4EAG - chains A and C of the 3 polymer chains in the assembly; structure by X-ray diffraction, 2.70 A resolution.

== Chain A ==
Molecule: EG:132E8.2 protein
Source organism: Drosophila melanogaster
Notes: EC 2.7.11.-, 2.7.11.16
UniProtKB: O18645 (O18645_DROME); numbering as in UniProt (aligned over 458-582)
Amino-acid sequence (130 residues; each row starts with the number of its first residue):
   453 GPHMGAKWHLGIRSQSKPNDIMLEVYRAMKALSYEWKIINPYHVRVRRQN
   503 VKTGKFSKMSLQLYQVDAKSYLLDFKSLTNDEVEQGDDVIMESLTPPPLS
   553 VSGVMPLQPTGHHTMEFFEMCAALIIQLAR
Unresolved in the structure: 453-457, 532-558
Construct notes: expression tag (453-457)

== Chain C ==
Molecule: 5'-AMP-activated protein kinase subunit gamma-1
Source organism: Rattus norvegicus
UniProtKB: P80385 (AAKG1_RAT); residues 1-330 here = UniProt positions 1-330
Amino-acid sequence (330 residues; numbered 1 to 330; the number before each row is that of its first residue):
     1 MESVAAESAPAPENEHSQETPESNSSVYTTFMKSHRCYDLIPTSSKLVVF
    51 DTSLQVKKAFFALVTNGVRAAPLWDSKKQSFVGMLTITDFINILHRYYKS
   101 ALVQIYELEEHKIETWREVYLQDSFKPLVCISPNASLFDAVSSLIRNKIH
   151 RLPVIDPESGNTLYILTHKRILKFLKLFITEFPKPEFMSKSLEELQIGTY
   201 ANIAMVRTTTPVYVALGIFVQHRVSALPVVDEKGRVVDIYSKFDVINLAA
   251 EKTYNNLDVSVTKALQHRSHYFEGVLKCYLHETLEAIINRLVEAEVHRLV
   301 VVDEHDVVKGIVSLSDILQALVLTGGEKKP
Unresolved in the structure: 1-25, 251-255, 269-273, 325-330
Small-molecule neighbours:
  - ATP (adenosine-5'-triphosphate), molecule 1: Met84, Thr86, Ile87, Thr88, Asp89, Gln122, Lys126, Pro127, Leu128, Val129, Lys148, Ile149, His150, Arg151, Leu152, Pro153, Ser225, Lys242, Phe243
  - ATP, molecule 2: His150, His168, Gly198, Thr199, Asn202, Ile203, Ala204, Val224, Ser225, Ala226, Leu227, Pro228, His297, Arg298, Ile311, Ser313, Leu314, Ser315, Asp316
  - tris(hydroxyethyl)aminomethane (TAM): Gly67, Val68, Arg69, Arg151, Thr167, Lys169, Arg170, Lys173, His297
UniProt features mapped onto this chain:
  - motif: Leu137 to Glu158 (AMPK pseudosubstrate)
  - binding site (ADP): Arg69, Met84 to Asp89, Val129, His150, Arg151, Lys169, Ser241 to Asp244, Arg268, Leu276, His297, Arg298
  - binding site (AMP): Arg69, Met84 to Asp89, Val129, His150, Arg151, Lys169, Thr199, Ala204, Ser225, Ala226, Ser241 to Asp244, Arg268, Leu276, His297, Arg298, Ser313 to Asp316
  - binding site (ATP): Arg69, Met84 to Asp89, Val129, His150, Arg151, Lys169, Ser241 to Asp244, Arg268, Leu276, His297, Arg298
  - modified residue: Ser260 (Phosphoserine), Thr262 (Phosphothreonine), Ser269 (Phosphoserine)

== How chain A and chain C interact ==
Contacting residue pairs (27; chain A residue first):
  Asn502(A) with Gln79(C)
  Lys504(A) with Lys78(C); Gln79(C), hydrogen bond (side chain-backbone)
  Gln560(A) with Ser80(C); Phe81(C), hydrogen bond (side chain-backbone); Leu128(C)
  Pro561(A) with Ile155(C); Asp156(C); Pro157(C); Gly160(C)
  Gly563(A) with Ser159(C); Gly160(C)
  His564(A) with Trp74(C); Gln79(C); Ser80(C); Phe81(C); Ser159(C); Gly160(C), hydrogen bond (side chain-backbone); Asn161(C)
  His565(A) with Ser159(C), hydrogen bond (backbone-backbone); Asn161(C)
  Thr566(A) with Asn161(C), hydrogen bond
  Met567(A) with Trp74(C), hydrophobic; Phe81(C), hydrophobic
  Glu571(A) with Trp74(C), hydrogen bond; Ser76(C), hydrogen bond; Gln79(C), hydrogen bond
Interface residues without a listed pair, chain A (12 interface residues in all): Leu559, Glu568
Interface residues without a listed pair, chain C (16 interface residues in all): Val49, Cys130, Glu158

== Summary ==
The interface between chain A and chain C involves 12 residues on one side and 16 on the other, with 8
hydrogen bonds. Polar contacts include Lys504(A)-Gln79(C), Gln560(A)-Phe81(C) and His564(A)-Gly160(C). Chain C
binds ATP and tris(hydroxyethyl)aminomethane.
Here chain A is EG:132E8.2 protein (Drosophila melanogaster) and chain C is 5'-AMP-activated protein kinase
subunit gamma-1 (Rattus norvegicus). Entry 4EAG (Co-crystal structure of an chimeric AMPK core with ATP) was
determined by X-ray diffraction together with 4EAI, 4EAJ, 4EAK and 4EAL from the same study.
